3M7K - chains A and C of the 3 polymer chains in the assembly; structure by X-ray diffraction, 1.92 A resolution.

# Chain A
Name: restriction endonuclease PacI
From: Pseudomonas alcaligenes
Sequence (142 residues; numbered 1 to 142; the number before each row is that of its first residue):
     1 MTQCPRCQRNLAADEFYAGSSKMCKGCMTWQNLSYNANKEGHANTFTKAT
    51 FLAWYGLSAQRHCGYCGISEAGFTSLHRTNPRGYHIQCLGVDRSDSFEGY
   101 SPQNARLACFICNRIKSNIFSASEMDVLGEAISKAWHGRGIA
Bound ions: Zn2+ site 1: Cys-4, Cys-7, Cys-24, Cys-27; platinum (II) ion: Met-23, Met-28; Na+ site 1: Gln-60 (together with sulfate ion); Zn2+ site 2: Cys-63, Cys-66, Cys-109, Cys-112; Mg2+: Asp-92, Asn-113; Na+ site 2: Val-127, Glu-130
What the authors report for this chain:
  - Zn2+ coordination: Cys-109, Cys-112
  - Mg2+ coordination: Asp-92, Asn-113
  - binding site for the 8-nt DNA strand (chain C): Asn-32, Asn-36
  - binding site for the 10-nt DNA strand: Arg-114
  - catalytic residues: His-42, Asp-92, Arg-93, Tyr-100, Asn-113
  - mutagenesis - N32A, N32D, N32L, N32T, N36A, N36D, N36L, N36T, D92L, R93A, R93M, Y100F, N113L: abolished catalytic activity
  - mutagenesis - H42A, D92A, R93K, N113A: decreased catalytic activity
  - specificity-determining residues: Asn-32, Asn-36
  - mutagenesis - K39A, K39M: unchanged catalytic activity

# Chain C
Molecule: 8-nt DNA strand
Sequence (8 nucleotides; each row starts with the number of its first residue):
    11 TAAGCCTC

# How chain A and chain C interact
Residue-residue contacts (35; chain A residue first):
  Tyr-17(A) with DA13(C), hydrogen bond to the phosphate; DG14(C), phosphate contact
  Gly-19(A) with DG14(C), hydrogen bond to the phosphate
  Ser-20(A) with DG14(C), hydrogen bond to the phosphate; DC15(C), hydrogen bond to the phosphate
  Ser-21(A) with DA13(C), sugar contact; DG14(C), hydrogen bond to the phosphate
  Met-28(A) with DA13(C), base contact; DG14(C), base contact
  Asn-32(A) with DA12(C), base contact; DA13(C), hydrogen bond to the base
  Asn-36(A) with DT11(C), base contact; DA12(C), hydrogen bond to the base
  Lys-39(A) with DT11(C), hydrogen bond to the base
  Glu-40(A) with DT11(C), base contact
  Asn-80(A) with DA12(C), hydrogen bond to the phosphate; DA13(C), hydrogen bond to the sugar
  Pro-81(A) with DT11(C), base contact; DA12(C), base contact
  Arg-82(A) with DA13(C), base contact; DG14(C), base contact
  Tyr-84(A) with DA13(C), sugar contact; DG14(C), sugar contact; DC15(C), sugar contact
  His-85(A) with DA13(C), sugar contact
  Ile-86(A) with DA13(C), phosphate contact
  Gln-87(A) with DA13(C), hydrogen bond to the phosphate; DG14(C), hydrogen bond to the phosphate
  Cys-88(A) with DA13(C), hydrogen bond to the phosphate
  Gly-90(A) with DA12(C), phosphate contact
  Arg-93(A) with DT11(C), salt bridge to the phosphate
  Tyr-100(A) with DT11(C), hydrogen bond to the phosphate
  Phe-110(A) with DT11(C), phosphate contact; DA12(C), phosphate contact
  Asn-113(A) with DT11(C), sugar contact
Also at the interface, not in a pair above, chain A (26 interface residues in all): Ala-18, Gln-31, Val-91, Arg-114

# Summary
The interface between chain A and chain C involves 26 residues on one side and 5 on the other; the contacts
include 14 hydrogen bonds and 1 salt bridge. Among the polar pairs are Asn-32(A)/DA13(C), Asn-36(A)/DA12(C)
and Lys-39(A)/DT11(C). The paper reports catalytic residues His-42(A), Asp-92(A) and Arg-93(A) among others;
N32A, N32D and N32L of chain A, among others, abolish catalytic activity; 19 substitutions were tested in all.
Chain A is restriction endonuclease PacI (Pseudomonas alcaligenes) and chain C is an 8-nt DNA strand; the
structure, Crystal structure of PacI-DNA Enzyme product complex, was determined by X-ray diffraction (same
publication as 3LDY).
